2VPL - chains A and B; structure by X-ray diffraction, 2.30 A resolution.

== Chain A ==
Name: 50S ribosomal protein L1
Organism: Thermus thermophilus
Notes: fragment: first domain, residues 2-68, 160-229
Reference sequence: P27150 (RL1_THETH); residues 1-228 here correspond to UniProt positions 2-229 (UniProt number = residue number + 1)
Chain sequence (137 residues; numbered 1 to 228; 91 numbers in that range are skipped by the numbering (no residue carries them; nothing is unmodelled there); the number before each row is that of its first residue):
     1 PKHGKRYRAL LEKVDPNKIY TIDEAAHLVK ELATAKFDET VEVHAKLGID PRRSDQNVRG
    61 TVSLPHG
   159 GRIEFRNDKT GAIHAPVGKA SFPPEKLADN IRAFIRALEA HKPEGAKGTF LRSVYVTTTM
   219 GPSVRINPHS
Bound ions: K+: Glu42, Thr216, Thr217 (shared with U41(B), U42(B) of chain B)

== Chain B ==
Molecule: Fragment of MRNA for l1-operon containing regulator l1-binding site
Organism: Methanocaldococcus jannaschii
Sequence (48 nucleotides; each row starts with the number of its first residue):
     2 GGAGUGAAGG AGGCUCGCGA ACUCGCGAAG CCGAGAAACU UCACUCCC
Bound ions: K+: U41, U42 (shared with Glu42(A), Thr216(A), Thr217(A) of chain A)

== How chain A and chain B interact ==
Pairs across the interface (49):
  His3(A) with U41(B), salt bridge to the phosphate
  Gly4(A) with C15(B), phosphate contact; U16(B), phosphate contact
  Lys5(A) with U16(B), hydrogen bond to the phosphate
  Arg6(A) with C15(B), salt bridge to the phosphate
  Tyr7(A) with U41(B), phosphate contact; U42(B), hydrogen bond to the phosphate
  Ala35(A) with G14(B), phosphate contact
  Lys36(A) with G13(B), sugar contact; G14(B), hydrogen bond to the phosphate
  Phe37(A) with A12(B), sugar contact; G13(B), phosphate contact
  Thr40(A) with G10(B), hydrogen bond to the phosphate; G11(B), hydrogen bond to the phosphate
  Glu42(A) with G10(B), hydrogen bond to the sugar
  His44(A) with U42(B), hydrogen bond to the sugar; C43(B), sugar contact
  Lys46(A) with A44(B), hydrogen bond to the sugar
  Asp166(A) with G7(B), hydrogen bond to the base; A8(B), sugar contact
  Thr168(A) with G7(B), base contact; A44(B), hydrogen bond to the sugar; C45(B), sugar contact
  Ala170(A) with C43(B), sugar contact
  His172(A) with G7(B), base contact; A8(B), hydrogen bond to the base; A9(B), sugar contact; C43(B), base contact
  Ala173(A) with A9(B), sugar contact
  Pro174(A) with G10(B), sugar contact
  Ser211(A) with C43(B), phosphate contact; A44(B), hydrogen bond to the phosphate
  Tyr213(A) with C43(B), phosphate contact; A44(B), phosphate contact
  Thr215(A) with U42(B), sugar contact
  Thr216(A) with U41(B), sugar contact
  Thr217(A) with G10(B), hydrogen bond to the sugar; G11(B), sugar contact; U41(B), hydrogen bond to the sugar
  Met218(A) with G10(B), base contact; G13(B), sugar contact; A39(B), base contact; C40(B), hydrogen bond to the sugar; U41(B), sugar contact
  Gly219(A) with U41(B), hydrogen bond to the sugar; U42(B), sugar contact
  Pro220(A) with U42(B), phosphate contact
  Ser221(A) with U42(B), hydrogen bond to the phosphate; C43(B), hydrogen bond to the phosphate
Interface residues without a listed pair, chain A (34 interface residues in all): Pro1, Ala45, Arg52, Arg164, Lys167, Gly169, Lys177
Interface residues without a listed pair, chain B (18 interface residues in all): G3

== Overview ==
34 residues of chain A and 18 residues of chain B are in contact, with 18 hydrogen bonds and 2 salt bridges.
Among the polar pairs are Asp166(A)-G7(B), His172(A)-A8(B) and Glu42(A)-G10(B). The K+ site is built by
Glu42(A), Thr216(A), Thr217(A), U41(B) and U42(B).
Here chain A is 50S ribosomal protein L1 (Thermus thermophilus) and chain B is Fragment of MRNA for l1-operon
containing regulator l1-binding site (Methanocaldococcus jannaschii). Entry 2VPL (The structure of the complex
between the first domain of L1 protein from Thermus thermophilus and ...) was determined by X-ray diffraction.
